PDB entry 7XTG | electron microscopy, 2.20 A resolution | chains B and Y of the 12 polymer chains in the assembly

# Chain B
Name: Sakacin-A immunity factor
Organism: Latilactobacillus sakei
UniProt: Q48864 (SAIA_LATSK); numbering as in UniProt (aligned over 3-90)
Amino-acid sequence (88 residues; row label = number of the first residue in the row):
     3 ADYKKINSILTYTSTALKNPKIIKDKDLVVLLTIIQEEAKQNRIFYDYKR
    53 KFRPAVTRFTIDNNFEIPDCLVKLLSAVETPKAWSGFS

# Chain Y
Name: Mannose permease IIC component
Organism: Listeria monocytogenes
UniProt: A0A094YUG1 (A0A094YUG1_LATSK); residue numbers follow UniProt; this construct covers 2-249
Amino-acid sequence (248 residues; row label = number of the first residue in the row):
     2 DLNFIQVILVIFVAFLAGVEGILDQFHFHQPVIACTLIGLVTGNLLPCLI
    52 LGGTLQMIALGWANVGAAVAPDAALASIASAIILVLGGQGKAGVTSAIAI
   102 AVPLAVAGLLLTIIVRTLATGIVHIMDAAAKEGNFRKIEMWQYIAIIMQG
   152 VRIAIPAGLILAIGAGPVKEMLTAMPVWLTDGLAIGGGMVVAVGYAMVIN
   202 MMATKEVWPFFAIGFVLATISQLTLIGLGAIGISLALIYLALSKQGSG
Small-molecule neighbours: alpha-D-mannopyranose (MAN): Asn-65, Val-66, Gly-67, Ala-69

# Chain B / chain Y interface
Pairs across the interface (26):
  Tyr-50(B) with Asn-201(Y)
  Lys-51(B) with Asn-201(Y)
  Arg-52(B) with Met-198(Y); Met-202(Y)
  Thr-82(B) with Ala-68(Y)
  Pro-83(B) with Ala-68(Y); Ala-69(Y), hydrogen bond (backbone-backbone)
  Lys-84(B) with Ala-68(Y); Ala-69(Y); Val-70(Y); Ile-114(Y)
  Ala-85(B) with Ala-69(Y); Val-70(Y)
  Trp-86(B) with Ala-64(Y), hydrogen bond (side chain-backbone); Ala-69(Y), hydrophobic; Val-70(Y), hydrogen bond (backbone-backbone); Ala-71(Y); Pro-72(Y); Gly-195(Y); Met-198(Y), hydrophobic; Val-199(Y), hydrophobic
  Ser-87(B) with Val-191(Y); Val-192(Y)
  Phe-89(B) with Tyr-196(Y), hydrogen bond (backbone-side chain); Val-199(Y), hydrophobic
  Ser-90(B) with Val-192(Y)
Other interface residues (no listed pair), chain B (12 interface residues in all): Gly-88
Other interface residues (no listed pair), chain Y (18 interface residues in all): Gly-62, Trp-63, Val-66

# Summary
Chain B and chain Y form an interface of 12 and 18 residues respectively; the contacts include 4 hydrogen
bonds. Among the polar pairs are Trp-86(B)/Ala-64(Y), Phe-89(B)/Tyr-196(Y) and Pro-83(B)/Ala-69(Y). Chain Y
binds alpha-D-mannopyranose.
Here chain B is Sakacin-A immunity factor (Latilactobacillus sakei) and chain Y is Mannose permease IIC
component (Listeria monocytogenes). Entry 7XTG (Cryo-EM structure of Listeria monocytogenes man-PTS complexed
with pediocin PA-1) was determined by electron microscopy together with 7XNO from the same study.
